Entry 4JS5 (X-ray diffraction, 3.50 A resolution); this record covers chains C and A.

Chain C:
Molecule: dT13 oligonucleotide
Sequence (13 nucleotides; row label = number of the first residue in the row):
     1 TTTTTTTTTTTTT
Disordered / not traced: 1, 5

Chain A:
Molecule: Exodeoxyribonuclease I
Organism: Escherichia coli
Notes: EC 3.1.11.1
UniProtKB: P04995 (EX1_ECOLI); residues 1-475 here = UniProt positions 1-475
Chain sequence (478 residues; row label = number of the first residue in the row; numbers below 1 keep their minus sign (Gly-2 is residue -2)):
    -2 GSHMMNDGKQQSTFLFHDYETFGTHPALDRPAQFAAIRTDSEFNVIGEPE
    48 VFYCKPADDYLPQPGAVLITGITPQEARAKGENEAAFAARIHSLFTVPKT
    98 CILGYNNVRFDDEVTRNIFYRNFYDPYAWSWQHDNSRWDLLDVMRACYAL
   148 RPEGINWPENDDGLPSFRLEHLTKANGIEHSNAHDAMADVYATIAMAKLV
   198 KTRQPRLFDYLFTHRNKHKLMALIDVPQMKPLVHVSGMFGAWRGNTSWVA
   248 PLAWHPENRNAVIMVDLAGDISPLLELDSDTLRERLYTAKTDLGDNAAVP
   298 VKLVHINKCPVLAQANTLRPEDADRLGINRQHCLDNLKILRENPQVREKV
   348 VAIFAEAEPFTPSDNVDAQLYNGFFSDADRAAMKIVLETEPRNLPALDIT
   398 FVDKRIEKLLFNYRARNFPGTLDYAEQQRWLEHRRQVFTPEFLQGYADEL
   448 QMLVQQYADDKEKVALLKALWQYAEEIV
Disordered / not traced: -2 to 7, 355-358
Construct notes: expression tag (-2 to 0)
Swiss-Prot annotation at these positions:
  - binding site (Mg(2+)): Asp15, Glu17, Asp186
  - binding site (substrate): Glu17, Arg165
  - site: Thr18 (Interaction with single-stranded DNA), Ile66 (Interaction with single-stranded DNA), Arg113 (Interaction with single-stranded DNA), Tyr124 (Interaction with single-stranded DNA), Trp128 (Interaction with single-stranded DNA), Arg142 (Interaction with single-stranded DNA), Arg148 (Important for interaction with ssb), Phe164 (Interaction with single-stranded DNA), His181 (Important for activity), Tyr207 (Important for interaction with ssb), Lys214 (Interaction with single-stranded DNA), Asn257 (Interaction with single-stranded DNA), Tyr284 (Interaction with single-stranded DNA), Asn304 (Interaction with single-stranded DNA), Gln311 (Important for interaction with ssb), Arg338 (Important for interaction with ssb), Tyr368 (Interaction with single-stranded DNA), Phe371 (Interaction with single-stranded DNA)
  - mutagenesis: Arg148 (R148A: Strongly reduced ssb-binding. Reduced ssb-dependent nuclease activity), Glu150 (E150A: About 2-fold increased ssb-binding. Weakly increased ssb-independent and ssb-dependent nuclease activity), His181 (H181A: Residual nuclease activity), Tyr207 (Y207A: Strongly reduced ssb-binding. Reduced ssb-dependent nuclease activity), Lys227 (K227A: 7-fold reduced ssb-binding. Reduced ssb-dependent nuclease activity), Gln311 (Q311A: 2-fold reduced ssb-binding. Weakly reduced ssb-dependent nuclease activity), Arg316 (R316A: Strongly reduced ssb-binding. Strongly reduced ssb-dependent nuclease activity), Glu318 (E318A: About 2-fold increased ssb-binding. No effect on ssb-dependent nuclease activity), Asp319 (D319A: 2-fold reduced ssb-binding. No effect on ssb-dependent nuclease activity), Arg327 (R327A: No effect on ssb-binding and on ssb-dependent nuclease activity), Leu331 (L331A: No effect on ssb-binding and on ssb-dependent nuclease activity), Arg338 (R338A: 3-fold reduced ssb-binding. Reduced ssb-dependent nuclease activity), 2 further mutagenesis entries in UniProt

Chain C / chain A interface:
Residue-residue contacts - 52 pairs, chain C then chain A:
  DT2(C) with Tyr124(A), base contact; Trp128(A), phosphate contact; Asn257(A), phosphate contact; Phe371(A), stacking on the base
  DT3(C) with Arg113(A), sugar contact; Tyr124(A), sugar contact; Asn257(A), base contact; Asn304(A), hydrogen bond to the phosphate; Tyr368(A), phosphate contact; Gly370(A), base contact; Phe371(A), sugar contact
  DT4(C) with Arg113(A), salt bridge to the phosphate; Asn255(A), base contact; Asn304(A), hydrogen bond to the phosphate; Lys305(A), phosphate contact; Tyr368(A), base contact
  DT6(C) with Tyr284(A), hydrogen bond to the base
  DT7(C) with Leu283(A), sugar contact; Tyr284(A), sugar contact; Thr285(A), sugar contact; Ala286(A), phosphate contact
  DT8(C) with Met235(A), hydrogen bond to the base; Ala286(A), phosphate contact; Lys287(A), hydrogen bond to the phosphate
  DT9(C) with Gly234(A), sugar contact; Met235(A), sugar contact; Gly237(A), phosphate contact; Ala238(A), phosphate contact; Lys287(A), phosphate contact
  DT10(C) with Arg142(A), phosphate contact; Ala238(A), hydrogen bond to the phosphate
  DT11(C) with Asn103(A), hydrogen bond to the base; Leu138(A), sugar contact; Arg142(A), sugar contact; Ser163(A), phosphate contact; Phe164(A), hydrogen bond to the phosphate; Arg165(A), hydrogen bond to the phosphate
  DT12(C) with Tyr102(A), phosphate contact; Asn103(A), hydrogen bond to the sugar; Phe107(A), base contact; Arg165(A), phosphate contact; Leu166(A), hydrogen bond to the phosphate
  DT13(C) with Asp15(A), phosphate contact; Tyr16(A), phosphate contact; Glu17(A), phosphate contact; Thr18(A), hydrogen bond to the phosphate; Thr21(A), base contact; Ala63(A), base contact; Thr67(A), phosphate contact; Phe107(A), sugar contact; His181(A), salt bridge to the phosphate; Asp186(A), phosphate contact
Also at the interface, not in a pair above, chain A (49 interface residues in all): Gly20, Ile66, Arg106, Asp108, Glu110, Glu167, Lys214, Phe236, Asn242, Glu254, Val298, Lys299

Summary:
11 residues of chain C and 49 residues of chain A are in contact, with 12 hydrogen bonds, 2 salt bridges and 1
aromatic stacking contact. Polar contacts include DT6(C)-Tyr284(A), DT8(C)-Met235(A) and DT11(C)-Asn103(A).
Chain C is dT13 oligonucleotide and chain A is Exodeoxyribonuclease I (Escherichia coli); the structure,
Crystal structure of E. coli Exonuclease I in complex with a dT13 oligonucleotide, was determined by X-ray
diffraction, deposited together with 4JRP, 4JRQ and 4JS4.
